PDB entry 6CUH | X-ray diffraction, 2.01 A resolution | chains A and B

== Chain A ==
Name: T-cell Receptor alpha variable, TRAV 9-2. BC8B TCR
From: Homo sapiens
Sequence (207 residues; numbered 1 to 207; the number before each row is that of its first residue):
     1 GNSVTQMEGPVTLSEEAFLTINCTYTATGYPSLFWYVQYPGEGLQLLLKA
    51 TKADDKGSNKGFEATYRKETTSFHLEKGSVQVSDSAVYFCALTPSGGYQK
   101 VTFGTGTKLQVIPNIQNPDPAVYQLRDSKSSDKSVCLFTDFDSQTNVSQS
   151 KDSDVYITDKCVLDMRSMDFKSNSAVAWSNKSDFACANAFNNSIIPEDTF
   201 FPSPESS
Not modelled in the structure: 1, 131, 151, 191-207
Disulfide bonds: C23-C90, C136-C186

== Chain B ==
Name: T-cell Receptor beta variable, TRBV 6-2. BC8B TCR
From: Homo sapiens
Sequence (245 residues; numbered 1 to 245; the number before each row is that of its first residue):
     1 NAGVTQTPKFRVLKTGQSMTLLCAQDMNHEYMYWYRQDPGMGLRLIHYSV
    51 GEGTTAKGEVPDGYNVSRLKKQNFLLGLESAAPSQTSVYFCASSMPGLRS
   101 SYEQYFGPGTRLTVTEDLKNVFPPEVAVFEPSEAEISHTQKATLVCLATG
   151 FYPDHVELSWWVNGKEVHSGVCTDPQPLKEQPALNDSRYALSSRLRVSAT
   201 FWQNPRNHFRCQVQFYGLSENDEWTQDRAKPVTQIVSAEAWGRAD
Not modelled in the structure: 1, 98-100, 245
Disulfide bonds: C23-C91

== Chain A / chain B interface ==
Inter-chain disulfides: C161(A)-C172(B)
Pairs across the interface (87; chain A residue first):
  S32(A) - Y102(B)  hydrogen bond
  F34(A) - Y102(B)  hydrophobic
  Y36(A) - E103(B)
  Y36(A) - Q104(B)  hydrogen bond (side chain-backbone)
  Q38(A) - Q37(B)  hydrogen bond
  Q38(A) - F90(B)
  E42(A) - F90(B)
  G43(A) - F90(B)
  G43(A) - G107(B)
  L44(A) - L43(B)  hydrophobic
  L44(A) - F106(B)
  L46(A) - E103(B)
  K49(A) - S101(B)  hydrogen bond
  F89(A) - Q37(B)
  T93(A) - Y102(B)
  G96(A) - P96(B)
  G96(A) - G97(B)  hydrogen bond (backbone-backbone)
  G96(A) - Y102(B)
  G97(A) - Y31(B)
  G97(A) - P96(B)
  G97(A) - Y102(B)
  Y98(A) - Y31(B)  hydrogen bond (backbone-side chain)
  Y98(A) - P96(B)  hydrophobic
  Y98(A) - G97(B)
  K100(A) - L45(B)
  K100(A) - Y48(B)
  V101(A) - Q104(B)
  F103(A) - Y35(B)
  F103(A) - F106(B)  hydrophobic
  T105(A) - G42(B)
  D119(A) - H138(B)  salt bridge
  Y123(A) - S132(B)
  Y123(A) - A134(B)
  Y123(A) - E135(B)
  Y123(A) - H138(B)
  Q124(A) - S132(B)
  L125(A) - F129(B)
  L125(A) - E130(B)
  L125(A) - T143(B)
  L125(A) - V145(B)  hydrophobic
  R126(A) - F129(B)
  R126(A) - E130(B)  hydrogen bond (backbone-backbone)
  D127(A) - A127(B)
  D127(A) - V128(B)
  D127(A) - F129(B)
  S128(A) - V128(B)  hydrogen bond (side chain-backbone)
  S128(A) - E130(B)
  S128(A) - E239(B)
  K133(A) - A127(B)
  K133(A) - F129(B)
  S134(A) - F129(B)
  V135(A) - L147(B)  hydrophobic
  L137(A) - T143(B)
  L137(A) - R194(B)
  D140(A) - T139(B)
  D140(A) - R196(B)  salt bridge
  S153(A) - E180(B)  hydrogen bond (side chain-backbone)
  S153(A) - Q181(B)  hydrogen bond
  S153(A) - P182(B)
  Y156(A) - L178(B)  hydrophobic
  Y156(A) - E180(B)  hydrogen bond (side chain-backbone)
  Y156(A) - Q181(B)
  T158(A) - D174(B)
  T158(A) - S192(B)
  C161(A) - C172(B)  disulfide
  C161(A) - T173(B)
  C161(A) - R194(B)  hydrogen bond
  V162(A) - C172(B)
  L163(A) - G170(B)
  L163(A) - R196(B)
  D164(A) - S169(B)
  D164(A) - G170(B)  hydrogen bond (backbone-backbone)
  M165(A) - K141(B)
  M165(A) - R196(B)
  M165(A) - V197(B)
  M165(A) - S198(B)
  R166(A) - S169(B)  hydrogen bond
  M168(A) - K141(B)
  M168(A) - S198(B)
  F170(A) - K141(B)
  F170(A) - R196(B)
  S172(A) - R196(B)  hydrogen bond
  S174(A) - R194(B)  hydrogen bond
  V176(A) - R194(B)
  W178(A) - L147(B)  hydrophobic
  W178(A) - L178(B)  hydrophobic
  W178(A) - A190(B)  hydrophobic
Interface residues without a listed pair, chain A (51 interface residues in all): G41, T51, S95, Q99, T139, I157
Interface residues without a listed pair, chain B (53 interface residues in all): Y33, K57, P108, P131, T149, V171, K179, A240

== Summary ==
51 residues of chain A face 53 of chain B across their interface, with 1 disulfide bond, 16 hydrogen bonds and
2 salt bridges. Among the polar pairs are D119(A)-H138(B), D140(A)-R196(B) and S32(A)-Y102(B).
Chain A is T-cell Receptor alpha variable, TRAV 9-2. BC8B TCR and chain B is T-cell Receptor beta variable,
TRBV 6-2. BC8B TCR, both from Homo sapiens; the structure, Crystal structure of the unliganded BC8B TCR, was
determined by X-ray diffraction (same publication as 6CUG and 6D64).
